5YY2 - chain A; structure by X-ray diffraction, 2.91 A resolution.

Chain A:
Protein: Uncharacterized protein AsqI
Source organism: Emericella nidulans (strain FGSC A4 / ATCC 38163 / CBS 112.46 / NRRL 194 / M139)
UniProtKB: C8VJQ3 (C8VJQ3_EMENI); the construct has insertions or renumbered stretches relative to UniProt, so the offset changes along the chain: 1-14 = UniProt 1-14; 23-739 = UniProt 15-731
Chain sequence (749 residues; numbered -9 to 739; the number before each row is that of its first residue; numbers below 1 keep their minus sign (Met-9 is residue -9)):
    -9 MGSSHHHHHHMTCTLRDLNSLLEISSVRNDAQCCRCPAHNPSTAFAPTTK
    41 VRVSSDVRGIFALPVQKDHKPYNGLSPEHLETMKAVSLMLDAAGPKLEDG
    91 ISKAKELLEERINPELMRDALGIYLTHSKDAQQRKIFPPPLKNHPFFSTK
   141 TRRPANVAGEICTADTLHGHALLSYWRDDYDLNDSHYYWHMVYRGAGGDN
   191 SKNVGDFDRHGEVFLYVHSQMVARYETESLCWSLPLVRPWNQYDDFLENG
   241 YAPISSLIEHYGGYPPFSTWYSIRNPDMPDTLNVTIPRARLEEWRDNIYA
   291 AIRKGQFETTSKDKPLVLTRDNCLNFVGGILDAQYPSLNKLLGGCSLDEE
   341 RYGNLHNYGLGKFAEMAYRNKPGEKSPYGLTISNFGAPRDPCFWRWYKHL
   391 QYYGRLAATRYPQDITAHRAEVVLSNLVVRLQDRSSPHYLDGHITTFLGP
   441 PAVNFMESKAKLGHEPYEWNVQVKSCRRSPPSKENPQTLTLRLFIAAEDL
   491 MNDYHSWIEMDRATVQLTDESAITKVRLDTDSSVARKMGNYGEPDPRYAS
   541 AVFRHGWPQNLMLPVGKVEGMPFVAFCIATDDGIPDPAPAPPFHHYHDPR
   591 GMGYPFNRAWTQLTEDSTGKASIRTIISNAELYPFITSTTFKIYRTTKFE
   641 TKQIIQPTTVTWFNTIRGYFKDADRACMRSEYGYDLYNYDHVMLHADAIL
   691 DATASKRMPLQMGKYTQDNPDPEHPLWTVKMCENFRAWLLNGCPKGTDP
Disordered / not traced: -9 to 41, 140-145, 184-197, 361-368, 576, 640-739
Construct notes: expression tag (-9 to 0); insertion (15-22)
Metal / ion sites: Zn2+: His176, His180, His208
UniProt features mapped onto this chain:
  - binding site (Zn(2+)): His176, His180, His208
From the paper describing this entry:
  - Zn2+ coordination: His176, His180
  - catalytic residues: His176, His180, Arg184, Asp322, Asn347
  - mutagenesis - H176A, H180A, H208A: abolished catalytic activity
  - mutagenesis - H346A: unchanged catalytic activity

Overview:
The Zn2+ site is built by His176, His180 and His208. Curated annotation (UniProt) lists 3 Zn2+-binding
residues. From the paper: catalytic residues His176, His180 and Arg184 among others; H176A, H180A and H208A
abolish catalytic activity.
Chain A is Uncharacterized protein AsqI (Emericella nidulans (strain FGSC A4 / ATCC 38163 / CBS 112.46 / NRRL
194 / M139)); the structure, Crystal structure of AsqI with Zn, was determined by X-ray diffraction (same
publication as 5YY3).
